Entry 5I8C (X-ray diffraction, 1.54 A resolution); this record covers chains A and B of the 3 polymer chains in the assembly.

Chain A:
Name: VRC34.01 Fab heavy chain
From: Homo sapiens
Notes: antibody fragment or engineered binder
Chain sequence (223 residues; row label = number of the first residue in the row; a row labelled like 82A-82C holds insertion residues (82A, then the next letters in order)):
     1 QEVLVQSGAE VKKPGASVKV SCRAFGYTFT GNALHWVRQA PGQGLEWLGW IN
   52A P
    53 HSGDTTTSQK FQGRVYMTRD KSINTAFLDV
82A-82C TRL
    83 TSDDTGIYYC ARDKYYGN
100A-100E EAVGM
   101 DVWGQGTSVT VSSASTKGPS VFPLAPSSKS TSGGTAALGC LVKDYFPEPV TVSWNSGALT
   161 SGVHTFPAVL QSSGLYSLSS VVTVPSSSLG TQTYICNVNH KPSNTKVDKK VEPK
Disulfide bonds: Cys22-Cys92, Cys140-Cys196

Chain B:
Name: VRC34.01 Fab light chain
From: Homo sapiens
Notes: antibody fragment or engineered binder
Chain sequence (212 residues; each row starts with the number of its first residue):
     1 DIQLTQSPSF LSASVGDKVT ITCRASQGVR NELAWYQQKP GKAPNLLIYY ASTLQSGVPS
    61 RFSATGSGTH FTLTVSSLQP EDFATYFCQH MSSYPLTFGG GTKVEIKRTV AAPSVFIFPP
   121 SDEQLKSGTA SVVCLLNNFY PREAKVQWKV DNALQSGNSQ ESVTEQDSKD STYSLSSTLT
   181 LSKADYEKHK VYACEVTHQG LSSPVTKSFN RG
Disulfide bonds: Cys23-Cys88, Cys134-Cys194

Chain A / chain B interface:
Contacting residue pairs (65; chain A residue first):
  His35(A) - Leu96(B)
  Gln39(A) - Gln38(B)  hydrogen bond
  Leu45(A) - Pro44(B)  hydrophobic
  Leu45(A) - Phe87(B)  hydrophobic
  Leu45(A) - Phe98(B)
  Trp47(A) - Tyr94(B)  hydrophobic
  Trp47(A) - Pro95(B)  hydrophobic
  Trp47(A) - Leu96(B)
  Trp50(A) - Tyr94(B)  hydrogen bond
  Thr58(A) - Tyr94(B)
  Ser60(A) - Pro95(B)
  Tyr91(A) - Gln38(B)
  Tyr91(A) - Lys42(B)
  Tyr91(A) - Ala43(B)  hydrophobic
  Lys96(A) - Leu46(B)
  Lys96(A) - Tyr49(B)
  Lys96(A) - Gln55(B)  hydrogen bond
  Tyr98(A) - Tyr49(B)
  Tyr98(A) - Tyr50(B)
  Ala100B(A) - Met91(B)
  Val100C(A) - Tyr49(B)  hydrophobic
  Val100C(A) - Tyr50(B)
  Val100C(A) - Met91(B)  hydrogen bond (backbone-side chain)
  Gly100D(A) - Tyr36(B)
  Met100E(A) - Tyr36(B)  hydrogen bond (backbone-side chain)
  Met100E(A) - Leu46(B)
  Met100E(A) - Gln89(B)
  Met100E(A) - Phe98(B)  hydrophobic
  Asp101(A) - Leu46(B)
  Asp101(A) - Gln55(B)
  Trp103(A) - Tyr36(B)
  Trp103(A) - Ala43(B)  hydrophobic
  Trp103(A) - Pro44(B)
  Gly104(A) - Ala43(B)
  Phe122(A) - Ser121(B)
  Phe122(A) - Gln124(B)
  Pro123(A) - Ser121(B)
  Leu124(A) - Phe118(B)  hydrophobic
  Leu124(A) - Val133(B)  hydrophobic
  Ala125(A) - Phe118(B)
  Ala137(A) - Phe116(B)  hydrophobic
  Ala137(A) - Phe118(B)
  Leu141(A) - Ser131(B)
  Lys143(A) - Gln124(B)
  Lys143(A) - Ser131(B)
  His164(A) - Asn137(B)
  His164(A) - Asn138(B)  hydrogen bond
  His164(A) - Ser174(B)  hydrogen bond
  Phe166(A) - Leu135(B)  hydrophobic
  Phe166(A) - Ser162(B)
  Phe166(A) - Thr164(B)
  Phe166(A) - Ser174(B)
  Phe166(A) - Leu175(B)
  Phe166(A) - Ser176(B)
  Pro167(A) - Ser162(B)  hydrogen bond (backbone-side chain)
  Pro167(A) - Val163(B)
  Val169(A) - Gln160(B)
  Val169(A) - Glu161(B)
  Val169(A) - Ser162(B)
  Leu170(A) - Gln160(B)  hydrogen bond (backbone-side chain)
  Gln171(A) - Gln160(B)
  Val181(A) - Leu135(B)  hydrophobic
  Thr183(A) - Asn137(B)
  Lys209(A) - Glu123(B)  salt bridge
  Lys214(A) - Asp122(B)  salt bridge
Also at the interface, not in a pair above, chain A (40 interface residues in all): Val37, Gly44, Val121, Thr135, Leu138, Ser179
Also at the interface, not in a pair above, chain B (38 interface residues in all): Ala34, Thr129, Thr180

Overview:
Chain A and chain B form an interface of 40 and 38 residues respectively; the contacts include 9 hydrogen
bonds and 2 salt bridges. Polar contacts include Lys209(A)-Glu123(B), Lys214(A)-Asp122(B) and
Gln39(A)-Gln38(B).
Here chain A is VRC34.01 Fab heavy chain and chain B is VRC34.01 Fab light chain, both from Homo sapiens.
Entry 5I8C (Crystal Structure of HIV-1 Clade A BG505 Fusion Peptide (residue 512-520) in Complex with Broadly
Neutralizing ...) was determined by X-ray diffraction together with 5I8E and 5I8H from the same study.
